PDB entry 5R10 | X-ray diffraction, 1.70 A resolution | chains A and B

[Chain A]
Protein: Pre-mRNA-splicing factor 8
From: Saccharomyces cerevisiae (strain ATCC 204508 / S288c)
Notes: fragment: yPrp8 RNaseH
UniProtKB: P33334 (PRP8_YEAST); numbering as in UniProt (aligned over 1836-2090)
Chain sequence (258 residues; numbered 1833 to 2090; the number before each row is that of its first residue):
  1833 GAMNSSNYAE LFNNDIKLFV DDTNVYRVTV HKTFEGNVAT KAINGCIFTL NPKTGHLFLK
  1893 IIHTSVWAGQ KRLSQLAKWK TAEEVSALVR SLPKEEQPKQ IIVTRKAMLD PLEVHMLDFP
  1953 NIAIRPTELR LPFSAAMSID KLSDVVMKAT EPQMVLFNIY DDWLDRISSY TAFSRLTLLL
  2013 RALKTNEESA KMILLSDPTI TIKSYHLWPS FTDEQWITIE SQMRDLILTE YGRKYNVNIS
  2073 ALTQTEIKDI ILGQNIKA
Unresolved in the structure: 2070-2090
Construct notes: expression tag (1833-1835)
UniProt features mapped onto this chain:
  - mutagenesis: Asp1853 (D1853A: Alters protein folding. Severely impaired growth. Strongly reduced growth at 35 degrees Celsius; when associated with A-1854; D1853N: Reduced growth at 30 degrees Celsius ...), Asp1854 (D1854A: Reduced growth at 30 degrees Celsius. Strongly reduced growth at 16 degrees Celsius. Strongly reduced growth at 35 degrees Celsius; when associated with A-1853 ...), Thr1855 (T1855A: Reduced growth at 30 degrees Celsius. Strongly reduced growth at 16 degrees Celsius), Thr1936 (T1936A: Reduced growth at 30 degrees Celsius. Strongly reduced growth at 16 degrees Celsius), Arg1937 (R1937K: Severely impaired growth. Reduced growth at 30 degrees Celsius. Strongly reduced growth at 16 degrees Celsius)

[Chain B]
Protein: A1 cistron-splicing factor AAR2
From: Saccharomyces cerevisiae (strain ATCC 204508 / S288c)
Notes: fragment: GAMA - Aar2(1-152) - SSSSS - Aar2(171-317); engineered mutation(s): L153_D170delinsSSSSS
UniProtKB: P32357 (AAR2_YEAST); aligned to UniProt positions 1-317 over residues 1-317
Chain sequence (308 residues; numbered -3 to 317; 13 numbers in that range are skipped by the numbering (no residue carries them; nothing is unmodelled there); the number before each row is that of its first residue; numbers below 1 keep their minus sign (Gly-3 is residue -3)):
    -3 GAMAMNTVPF TSAPIEVTIG IDQYSFNVKE NQPFHGIKDI PIGHVHVIHF QHADNSSMRY
    57 GYWFDCRMGN FYIQYDPKDG LYKMMEERDG AKFENIVHNF KERQMMVSYP KIDEDDTWYN
   117 LTEFVQMDKI RKIVRKDENQ FSYVDSSMTT VQENEL
   166 SSSSSDPAHS LNYTVINFKS REAIRPGHEM EDFLDKSYYL NTVMLQGIFK NSSNYFGELQ
   226 FAFLNAMFFG NYGSSLQWHA MIELICSSAT VPKHMLDKLD EILYYQIKTL PEQYSDILLN
   286 ERVWNICLYS SFQKNSLHNT EKIMENKYPE LL
Unresolved in the structure: -3 to 0, 166-169
Construct notes: expression tag (-3 to 0); conflict Ser166 (Leu153 in P32357), Ser167 (Lys154 in P32357), Ser170 (Leu157 in P32357)
UniProt features mapped onto this chain:
  - region: Leu261 to Ile282 (Leucine-zipper)
  - modified residue: Ser253 (Phosphoserine), Thr274 (Phosphothreonine)

[How chain A and chain B interact]
Residue-residue contacts - 18 pairs, chain A then chain B:
  Gln1907(A) with Met195(B); Leu199(B)
  Leu1908(A) with Met195(B), hydrophobic
  Trp1911(A) with Glu194(B); Met195(B), hydrophobic; Phe198(B), hydrophobic
  Asp1942(A) with Lys184(B), salt bridge; Phe198(B)
  Glu1945(A) with Lys184(B), salt bridge
  Val1946(A) with Ile189(B), hydrophobic; Glu194(B); Phe198(B), hydrophobic
  His1947(A) with Glu194(B)
  Leu1949(A) with Lys184(B); Ser185(B); Arg186(B); Ile189(B), hydrophobic
  Asp1950(A) with Arg186(B), salt bridge

[In short]
The interface between chain A and chain B involves 9 residues on one side and 8 on the other, with 3 salt
bridges. Polar contacts include Asp1942(A)-Lys184(B), Glu1945(A)-Lys184(B) and Asp1950(A)-Arg186(B). UniProt
lists 5 mutagenesis sites on chain A.
Here chain A is Pre-mRNA-splicing factor 8 and chain B is A1 cistron-splicing factor AAR2, both from
Saccharomyces cerevisiae (strain ATCC 204508 / S288c). Entry 5R10 (PanDDA analysis group deposition --
Auto-refined data of Aar2/RNaseH for ground state model 14, DMSO-free) was determined by X-ray diffraction
(same publication as 5QY1, 5QY2, 5QY3, 5QY4, 5QY5, 5QY6 and 128 further entries).
